7WRO - chains H and R of the 3 polymer chains in the assembly; structure by electron microscopy, 3.40 A resolution.

# Chain H
Name: 3372H
Source organism: Homo sapiens
Chain sequence (118 residues; each row starts with the number of its first residue):
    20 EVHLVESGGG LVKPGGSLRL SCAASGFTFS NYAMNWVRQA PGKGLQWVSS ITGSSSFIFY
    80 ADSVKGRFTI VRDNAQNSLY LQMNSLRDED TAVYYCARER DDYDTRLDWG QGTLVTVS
Disulfides: C41-C115

# Chain R
Name: Spike protein S1
Source organism: Severe acute respiratory syndrome coronavirus
Notes: fragment: rbd
UniProt: P0DTC2 (SPIKE_SARS2); residue numbers follow UniProt; this construct covers 334-516
Chain sequence (183 residues; each row starts with the number of its first residue):
   334 NLCPFGEVFN ATRFASVYAW NRKRISNCVA DYSVLYNSAS FSTFKCYGVS PTKLNDLCFT
   394 NVYADSFVIR GDEVRQIAPG QTGKIADYNY KLPDDFTGCV IAWNSNNLDS KVGGNYNYRY
   454 RLFRKSNLKP FERDISTEIY QAGSKPCNGV EGFNCYFPLQ SYGFQPTNGV GYQPYRVVVL
   514 SFE
Differences from the reference sequence: variant R452 (Leu in P0DTC2), K478 (Thr in P0DTC2)
Disulfides: C336-C361, C379-C432, C480-C488
Swiss-Prot annotation at these positions:
  - region: R403 to D405 (Integrin-binding motif), N448 to Y451, Y453 to F456 (Immunodominant HLA epitope recognized by the CD8+)
  - glycosylation: N343 (N-linked (GlcNAc...) (complex) asparagine)
  - natural variant: G339 (G339D: In strain: Omicron/BA.1, Omicron/BA.2 and 4 more; G339H: In strain: Omicron/BA.2.75, Omicron/XBB.1.5 and 1 more), R346 (R346K: In strain: Mu/B.1.621; R346T: In strain: Omicron/BQ.1.1, Omicron/XBB.1.5 and 1 more), L368 (L368I: In strain: Omicron/XBB.1.5, Omicron/EG.5.1), S371 (S371F: In strain: Omicron/BA.2, Omicron/BA.2.12.1 and 6 more; S371L: In strain: Omicron/BA.1), S373 (S373P: In strain: Omicron/BA.1, Omicron/BA.2 and 7 more), S375 (S375F: In strain: Omicron/BA.1, Omicron/BA.2 and 7 more), T376 (T376A: In strain: Omicron/BA.2, Omicron/BA.2.12.1 and 5 more), D405 (D405N: In strain: Omicron/BA.2, Omicron/BA.2.12.1 and 6 more), R408 (R408S: In strain: Omicron/BA.2, Omicron/BA.2.12.1 and 6 more), K417 (K417N: In strain: Beta/B.1.351, Omicron/BA.1 and 8 more; K417T: In strain: Gamma/P.1), N440 (N440K: In strain: Omicron/BA.1, Omicron/BA.2 and 7 more), K444 (K444T: In strain: Omicron/BQ.1.1), 16 further natural variant entries in UniProt
  - mutagenesis: N343 (N343Q: Reduced viral infectivity), Y453 (Y453F: Decreased HLA binding to NF9 epitope. Increased binding affinity to human ACE2), A475 (A475V: Increased resistance to neutralizing antibodies), V483 (V483A: Increased resistance to neutralizing antibodies), E484 (E484D: Increased replication in human TMEM106B overexpressing cells), F490 (F490L: Increased resistance to neutralizing antibodies and human covalescent sera neutralization), Q493 (Q493N: Reduced host ACE2-binding affinity in vitro; Q493Y: Reduced host ACE2-binding affinity in vitro), N501 (N501T: Reduced host ACE2-binding affinity in vitro; N501Y: Increased binding affinity to human ACE2)

# Interface between chain H and chain R
Residue-residue contacts (19; chain H residue first):
  N50(H) - Y505(R)  hydrogen bond
  T71(H) - D405(R)  hydrogen bond
  G72(H) - D405(R)
  S73(H) - D405(R)  hydrogen bond (side chain-backbone)
  S73(H) - R408(R)
  S75(H) - D405(R)
  S75(H) - R408(R)
  F76(H) - G404(R)
  F76(H) - D405(R)
  F76(H) - V503(R)  hydrophobic
  F76(H) - Y508(R)
  D120(H) - N501(R)
  D120(H) - Y505(R)  hydrogen bond
  D121(H) - Q498(R)  hydrogen bond (backbone-side chain)
  D121(H) - T500(R)
  D121(H) - N501(R)
  Y122(H) - T500(R)
  D123(H) - G502(R)  hydrogen bond (side chain-backbone)
  D123(H) - Y505(R)
Also at the interface, not in a pair above, chain R (13 interface residues in all): R403, V407, G504
From the paper, about this interface:
  - interface residues, chain R: D405(R), R408(R)

# In short
10 residues of chain H face 13 of chain R across their interface, with 6 hydrogen bonds. Polar pairs include
N50(H)-Y505(R), T71(H)-D405(R) and S73(H)-D405(R). Curated annotation (UniProt) lists 8 mutagenesis sites on
chain R. From the paper: interface residues D405(R) and R408(R).
Chain H is 3372H (Homo sapiens) and chain R is Spike protein S1 (Severe acute respiratory syndrome
coronavirus); the structure, Local structure of BD55-3372 and delta spike, was determined by electron
microscopy (same publication as 7WR8 and 7WRL).
